Entry 7QOO (electron microscopy, 4.60 A resolution (low resolution: residue-level contacts below are approximate; hydrogen-bond / salt-bridge calls are withheld)); this record covers chains T and W of the 15 polymer chains in the assembly.

# Chain T
Protein: Centromere protein T
From: Homo sapiens
Reference sequence: Q96BT3 (CENPT_HUMAN); residues 1-561 here = UniProt positions 1-561
Sequence (561 residues; row label = number of the first residue in the row):
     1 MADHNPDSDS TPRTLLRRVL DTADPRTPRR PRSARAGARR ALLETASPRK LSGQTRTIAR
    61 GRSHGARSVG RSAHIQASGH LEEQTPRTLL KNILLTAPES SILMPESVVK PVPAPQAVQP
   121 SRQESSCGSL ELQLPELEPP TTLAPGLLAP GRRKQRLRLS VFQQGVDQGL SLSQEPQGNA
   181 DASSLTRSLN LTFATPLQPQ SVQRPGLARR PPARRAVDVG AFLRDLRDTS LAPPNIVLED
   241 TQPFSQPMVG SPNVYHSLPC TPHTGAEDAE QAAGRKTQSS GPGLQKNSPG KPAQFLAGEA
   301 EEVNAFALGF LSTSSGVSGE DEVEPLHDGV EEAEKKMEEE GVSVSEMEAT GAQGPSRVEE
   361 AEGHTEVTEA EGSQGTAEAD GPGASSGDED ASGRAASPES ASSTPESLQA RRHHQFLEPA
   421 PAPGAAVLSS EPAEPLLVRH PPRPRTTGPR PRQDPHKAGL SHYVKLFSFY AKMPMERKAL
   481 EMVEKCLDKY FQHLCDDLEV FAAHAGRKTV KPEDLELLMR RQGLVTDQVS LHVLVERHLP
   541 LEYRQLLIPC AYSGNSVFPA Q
Disordered / not traced: 1-453
UniProt features mapped onto this chain:
  - modified residue: Ser47 (Phosphoserine), Thr85 (Phosphothreonine), Ser343 (Phosphoserine), Ser345 (Phosphoserine), Ser356 (Phosphoserine), Ser373 (Phosphoserine), Ser385 (Phosphoserine), Ser386 (Phosphoserine), Ser397 (Phosphoserine)

# Chain W
Protein: Centromere protein W
From: Homo sapiens
Reference sequence: Q5EE01 (CENPW_HUMAN); residues 1-88 here = UniProt positions 1-88
Sequence (88 residues; row label = number of the first residue in the row):
     1 MALSTIVSQR KQIKRKAPRG FLKRVFKRKK PQLRLEKSGD LLVHLNCLLF VHRLAEESRT
    61 NACASKCRVI NKEHVLAAAK VILKKSRG
Disordered / not traced: 1-16

# Interface between chain T and chain W
Contacting residue pairs (69):
  Pro455(T) - Phe21(W)
  His456(T) - Phe21(W)
  Gly459(T) - Phe21(W)
  Leu460(T) - Phe21(W)
  Tyr463(T) - Pro18(W)
  Tyr463(T) - His44(W)
  Tyr463(T) - Cys47(W)
  Leu466(T) - Leu48(W)
  Phe467(T) - Val51(W)
  Phe467(T) - Leu54(W)
  Tyr470(T) - Leu48(W)
  Tyr470(T) - Val51(W)
  Tyr470(T) - His52(W)
  Tyr470(T) - Ala55(W)
  Met473(T) - Arg68(W)
  Met475(T) - Ile70(W)
  Glu476(T) - Lys72(W)
  Lys478(T) - Lys72(W)
  Ala479(T) - Lys72(W)
  Met482(T) - Leu76(W)
  Cys486(T) - Leu83(W)
  Leu487(T) - Phe50(W)
  Asp488(T) - Lys29(W)
  Tyr490(T) - Asn46(W)
  Tyr490(T) - Phe50(W)
  Tyr490(T) - Leu83(W)
  Tyr490(T) - Ser86(W)
  Phe491(T) - Lys29(W)
  Phe491(T) - Cys47(W)
  Gln492(T) - Lys29(W)
  Gln492(T) - Lys30(W)
  His493(T) - Arg87(W)
  Leu494(T) - Val43(W)
  Leu494(T) - Asn46(W)
  Cys495(T) - Phe26(W)
  Cys495(T) - Lys30(W)
  Asp496(T) - Lys30(W)
  Asp497(T) - Ser86(W)
  Glu499(T) - Lys30(W)
  Glu499(T) - Gln32(W)
  Lys508(T) - Leu33(W)
  Lys508(T) - Arg34(W)
  Thr509(T) - Arg34(W)
  Thr509(T) - Glu36(W)
  Val510(T) - Leu33(W)
  Val510(T) - Arg34(W)
  Val510(T) - Leu35(W)
  Val510(T) - Glu36(W)
  Lys511(T) - Glu36(W)
  Leu515(T) - Gly39(W)
  Leu515(T) - Leu42(W)
  Met519(T) - Asn46(W)
  Arg521(T) - Gly88(W)
  Gln522(T) - Asn46(W)
  Gln522(T) - Arg53(W)
  Gln522(T) - Lys85(W)
  Gln522(T) - Ser86(W)
  Leu524(T) - Leu49(W)
  Leu524(T) - Arg53(W)
  Leu531(T) - Leu42(W)
  Leu534(T) - Leu45(W)
  Leu534(T) - Leu49(W)
  Val535(T) - Leu45(W)
  His538(T) - Leu48(W)
  Tyr543(T) - Ala17(W)
  Tyr543(T) - Leu41(W)
  Leu546(T) - Ser38(W)
  Leu547(T) - Ser38(W)
  Leu547(T) - Leu41(W)
Also at the interface, not in a pair above, chain T (49 interface residues in all): Ala471, Val483, Lys489, Leu498, Pro512, Leu518, Leu539
Also at the interface, not in a pair above, chain W (41 interface residues in all): Arg19, Val25, Arg59, Val75

# Overview
49 residues of chain T and 41 residues of chain W are in contact.
Chain T is Centromere protein T and chain W is Centromere protein W, both from Homo sapiens; the structure,
Structure of the human inner kinetochore CCAN complex, was determined by electron microscopy.
